PDB entry 9BVT | X-ray diffraction, 3.40 A resolution | chains A and W of the 14 polymer chains in the assembly

[Chain A]
Name: DNA-directed RNA polymerase II subunit RPB1
Organism: Saccharomyces cerevisiae
Notes: EC 2.7.7.6
Reference sequence: P04050 (RPB1_YEAST); residues 1-1733 here = UniProt positions 1-1733
Sequence (1733 residues; row label = number of the first residue in the row):
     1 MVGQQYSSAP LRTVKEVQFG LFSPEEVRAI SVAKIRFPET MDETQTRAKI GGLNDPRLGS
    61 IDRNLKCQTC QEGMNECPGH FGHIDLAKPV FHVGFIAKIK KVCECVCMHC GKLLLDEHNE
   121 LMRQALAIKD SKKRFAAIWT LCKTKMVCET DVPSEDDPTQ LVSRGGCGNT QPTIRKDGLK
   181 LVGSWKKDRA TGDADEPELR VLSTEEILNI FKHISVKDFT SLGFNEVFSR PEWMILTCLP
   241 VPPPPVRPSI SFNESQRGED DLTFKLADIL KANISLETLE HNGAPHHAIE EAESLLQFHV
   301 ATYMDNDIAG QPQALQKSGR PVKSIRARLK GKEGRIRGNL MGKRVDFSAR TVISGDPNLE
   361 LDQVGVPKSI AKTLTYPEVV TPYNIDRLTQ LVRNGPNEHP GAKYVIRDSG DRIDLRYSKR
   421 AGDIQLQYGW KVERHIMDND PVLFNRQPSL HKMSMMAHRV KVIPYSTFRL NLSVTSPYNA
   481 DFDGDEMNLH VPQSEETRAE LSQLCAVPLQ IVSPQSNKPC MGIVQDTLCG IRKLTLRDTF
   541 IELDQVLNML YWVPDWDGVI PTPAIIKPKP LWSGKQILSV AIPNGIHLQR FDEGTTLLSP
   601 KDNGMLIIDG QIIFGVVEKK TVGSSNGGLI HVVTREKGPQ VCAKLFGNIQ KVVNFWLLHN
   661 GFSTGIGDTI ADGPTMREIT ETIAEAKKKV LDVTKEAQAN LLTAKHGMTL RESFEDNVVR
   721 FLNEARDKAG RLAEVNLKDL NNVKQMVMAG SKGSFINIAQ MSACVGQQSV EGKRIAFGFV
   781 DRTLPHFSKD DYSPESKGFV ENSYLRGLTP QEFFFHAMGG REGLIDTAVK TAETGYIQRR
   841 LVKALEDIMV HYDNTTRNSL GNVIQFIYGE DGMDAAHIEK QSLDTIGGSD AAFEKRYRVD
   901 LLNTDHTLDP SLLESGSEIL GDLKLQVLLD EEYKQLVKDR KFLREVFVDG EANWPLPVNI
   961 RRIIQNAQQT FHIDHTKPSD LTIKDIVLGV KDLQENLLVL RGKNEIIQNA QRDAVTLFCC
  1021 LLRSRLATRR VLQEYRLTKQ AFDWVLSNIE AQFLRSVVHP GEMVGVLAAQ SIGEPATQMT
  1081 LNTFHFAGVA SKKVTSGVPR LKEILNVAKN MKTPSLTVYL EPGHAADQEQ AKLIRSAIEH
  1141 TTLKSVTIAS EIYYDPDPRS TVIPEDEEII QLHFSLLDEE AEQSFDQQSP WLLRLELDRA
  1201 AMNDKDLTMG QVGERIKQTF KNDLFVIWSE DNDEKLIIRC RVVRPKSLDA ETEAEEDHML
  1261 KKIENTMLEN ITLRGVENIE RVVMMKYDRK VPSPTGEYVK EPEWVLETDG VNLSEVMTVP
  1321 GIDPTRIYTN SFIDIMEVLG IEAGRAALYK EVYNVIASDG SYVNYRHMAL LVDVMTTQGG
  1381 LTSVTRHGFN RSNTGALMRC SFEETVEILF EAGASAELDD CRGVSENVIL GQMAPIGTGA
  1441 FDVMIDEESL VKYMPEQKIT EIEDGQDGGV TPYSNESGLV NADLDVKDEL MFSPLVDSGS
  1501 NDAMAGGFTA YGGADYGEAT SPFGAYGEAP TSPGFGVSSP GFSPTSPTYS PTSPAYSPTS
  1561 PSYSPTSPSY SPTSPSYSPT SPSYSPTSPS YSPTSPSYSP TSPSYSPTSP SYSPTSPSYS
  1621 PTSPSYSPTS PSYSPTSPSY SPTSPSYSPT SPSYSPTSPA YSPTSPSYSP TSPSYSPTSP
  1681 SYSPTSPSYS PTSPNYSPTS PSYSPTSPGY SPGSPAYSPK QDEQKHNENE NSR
Not modelled in the structure: 1-2, 154-162, 166, 187-197, 253-255, 319-320, 1078-1097, 1157-1160, 1173-1186, 1244-1254, 1456-1733
Swiss-Prot annotation at these positions:
  - region: Pro-248 to Asp-260 (Lid loop), Asn-306 to Lys-323 (Rudder loop), Pro-810 to Glu-822 (Bridging helix)
  - binding site (Zn(2+)): Cys-67, Cys-70, Cys-77, His-80, Cys-107, Cys-110, Cys-148, Cys-167
  - binding site (Mg(2+)): Asp-481, Asp-483, Asp-485
  - modified residue: Thr-1471 (Phosphothreonine)
  - cross-link (Glycyl lysine isopeptide (Lys-Gly)): Lys-695 (interchain with G-Cter in ubiquitin), Lys-1246 (interchain with G-Cter in ubiquitin), Lys-1350 (interchain with G-Cter in ubiquitin)
Bound ions: Zn2+ site 1: Cys-67, Cys-70, Cys-77, His-80; Zn2+ site 2: Cys-107, Cys-110, Cys-167; Mn2+ site 1: Asp-481, Asp-483, Asp-485 (shared with 1 residue of chain X); Mn2+ site 2: Asp-481, Asp-483 (shared with 1 residue of chain B)

[Chain W]
Molecule: 13-nt DNA strand
Sequence (13 nucleotides; numbered 15 to 27; the number before each row is that of its first residue):
    15 ACGTCCCTCT CGA

[Chain A / chain W interface]
Pairs across the interface - 13 pairs, chain A then chain W:
  Phe-252(A) with DA27(W), base contact
  Lys-332(A) with DG17(W), phosphate contact
  Arg-337(A) with DC19(W), salt bridge to the phosphate
  Arg-344(A) with DC21(W), salt bridge to the phosphate
  Arg-350(A) with DC20(W), base contact; DC21(W), sugar contact
  Gln-447(A) with DC19(W), base contact; DC20(W), hydrogen bond to the base
  Pro-448(A) with DC19(W), base contact
  Thr-831(A) with DT18(W), base contact
  Ala-832(A) with DT18(W), sugar contact
  Arg-1386(A) with DA15(W), hydrogen bond to the base
  Glu-1403(A) with DC16(W), phosphate contact
Also at the interface, not in a pair above, chain A (15 interface residues in all): Gly-835, Tyr-836, Arg-839, Glu-1404

[Overview]
Chain A and chain W form an interface of 15 and 8 residues respectively; the contacts include 2 hydrogen bonds
and 2 salt bridges. Polar contacts include Gln-447(A)/DC20(W), Arg-1386(A)/DA15(W) and Arg-337(A)/DC19(W).
From UniProt: 8 Zn2+-binding residues and 3 Mg2+-binding residues on chain A.
Here chain A is DNA-directed RNA polymerase II subunit RPB1 (Saccharomyces cerevisiae) and chain W is a 13-nt
DNA strand. Entry 9BVT (RNA Pol II - High Mn(+2) concentration) was determined by X-ray diffraction together
with 9BW0, 8U9R and 8U9X from the same study.
